Entry 9FG4 (electron microscopy, 3.40 A resolution); this record covers chains C and E of the 5 polymer chains in the assembly.

# Chain C (and E)
Name: Gamma-aminobutyric acid receptor subunit beta-3
Organism: Homo sapiens
Notes: chain E of this document is another copy of the same molecule, construct and numbering; everything in this record applies to it too
UniProt: P28472 (GBRB3_HUMAN), isoform P28472-2; the author numbering skips numbers that UniProt does not, so the offset changes along the chain: -24 to 309 = UniProt 1-334; 335-473 = UniProt 335-473
Chain sequence (473 residues; each row starts with the number of its first residue; note: 25 numbers in that range are skipped by the numbering (no residue carries them; nothing is unmodelled there); numbers below 1 keep their minus sign (Met-24 is residue -24)):
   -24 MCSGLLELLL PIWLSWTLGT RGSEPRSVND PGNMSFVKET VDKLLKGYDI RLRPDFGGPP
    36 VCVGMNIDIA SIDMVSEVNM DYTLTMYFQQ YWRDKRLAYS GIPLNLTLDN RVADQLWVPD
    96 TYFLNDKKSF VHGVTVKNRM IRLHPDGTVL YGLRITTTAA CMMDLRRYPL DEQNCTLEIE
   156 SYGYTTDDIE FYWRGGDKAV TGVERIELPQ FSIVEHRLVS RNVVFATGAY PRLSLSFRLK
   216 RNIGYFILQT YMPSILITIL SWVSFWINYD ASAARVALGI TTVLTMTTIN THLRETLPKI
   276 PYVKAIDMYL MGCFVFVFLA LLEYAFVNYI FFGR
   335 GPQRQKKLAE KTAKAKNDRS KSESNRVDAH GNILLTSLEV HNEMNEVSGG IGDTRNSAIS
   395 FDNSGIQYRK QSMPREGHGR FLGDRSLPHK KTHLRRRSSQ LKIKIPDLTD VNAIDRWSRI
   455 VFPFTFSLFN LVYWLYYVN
Not modelled in the structure: -24 to 8, 335-443, 473
UniProt features mapped onto this chain:
  - binding site (benzamidine): Asp95 to Tyr97, Glu155 to Tyr157, Phe200
  - binding site (4-aminobutanoate): Tyr97, Glu155, Tyr157, Thr202
  - binding site (histamine): Tyr97, Ser156, Tyr157, Thr202
  - glycosylation (N-linked (GlcNAc...) asparagine): Asn8, Asn80, Asn149
Disulfides: Cys136-Cys150
Covalent attachments: N-acetylglucosamine (NAG) linked to Asn80; glycan linked to Asn149

# How chain C and chain E interact
Pairs across the interface (100; chain C residue first):
  Met9(C) with Leu27(E); Arg28(E); Asp30(E); Phe31(E), hydrophobic; Arg71(E)
  Lys13(C) with Gly22(E); Asp24(E); Leu27(E)
  Val16(C) with Arg26(E)
  Asp17(C) with Arg26(E), salt bridge
  Leu20(C) with Arg26(E)
  Asp48(C) with Lys102(E)
  Tyr62(C) with Tyr97(E), hydrogen bond; Leu99(E); Tyr157(E)
  Leu81(C) with Phe31(E), hydrophobic
  Thr82(C) with Gly158(E); Tyr159(E)
  Asp84(C) with Ile25(E); Arg26(E); Tyr159(E)
  Arg86(C) with Ile25(E); Asp89(E), hydrogen bond (side chain-backbone); Leu91(E)
  Gln90(C) with Arg26(E)
  Phe105(C) with Lys102(E)
  His107(C) with Asp101(E), salt bridge; Lys102(E)
  Val109(C) with Thr96(E); Tyr97(E); Phe98(E), hydrophobic; Ser104(E); Phe105(E), hydrophobic; Ile130(E), hydrophobic
  Thr110(C) with Pro94(E); Thr96(E), hydrogen bond (side chain-backbone)
  Val111(C) with Asp95(E); Thr96(E)
  Asn113(C) with Tyr97(E); Tyr157(E)
  Arg114(C) with Tyr157(E)
  Met115(C) with Tyr157(E), hydrophobic; Gly158(E)
  Arg117(C) with Gly158(E), hydrogen bond (side chain-backbone); Thr202(E), hydrogen bond (side chain-backbone); Tyr205(E), hydrogen bond
  Leu128(C) with Tyr157(E)
  Arg129(C) with Tyr97(E); Phe98(E), hydrogen bond (side chain-backbone); Leu99(E), hydrogen bond (side chain-backbone); Asp101(E), salt bridge; Tyr157(E), hydrogen bond (backbone-side chain)
  Tyr143(C) with Lys274(E), hydrogen bond
  Glu182(C) with Met137(E)
  Pro184(C) with Met55(E), hydrophobic; Ile275(E), hydrophobic; Pro276(E)
  Gln185(C) with Lys274(E); Pro276(E)
  Asn217(C) with Pro276(E)
  Tyr220(C) with Arg269(E); Ile275(E); Pro276(E), hydrophobic
  Phe221(C) with Lys274(E)
  Leu223(C) with Asp282(E); Met286(E)
  Gln224(C) with Asn265(E), hydrogen bond; Arg269(E)
  Leu231(C) with Phe289(E), hydrophobic; Phe293(E)
  Ile232(C) with Val258(E), hydrophobic
  Leu235(C) with Val258(E), hydrophobic; Phe293(E), hydrophobic; Leu296(E), hydrophobic
  Val238(C) with Ala300(E), hydrophobic
  Trp241(C) with Asn303(E); Tyr304(E), hydrophobic
  Ile242(C) with Asn303(E)
  Asn243(C) with Asn303(E); Phe307(E)
  Ala248(C) with Ala248(E), hydrophobic
  Ala249(C) with Ser247(E); Ala248(E); Val251(E)
  Leu253(C) with Val251(E), hydrophobic
  Thr256(C) with Ile255(E); Leu259(E)
  Thr257(C) with Ile255(E)
  Leu259(C) with Leu259(E), hydrophobic
  Thr260(C) with Leu259(E); Thr262(E)
  His267(C) with Thr266(E); His267(E)
  Leu268(C) with Arg269(E)
  Glu270(C) with Glu270(E)
  Thr271(C) with Arg269(E); Glu270(E)
  Leu272(C) with Lys274(E)
  Pro273(C) with Lys274(E)
  Arg453(C) with Tyr304(E)
Interface residues without a listed pair, chain C (68 interface residues in all): Val12, Glu52, Gln64, Leu83, Val87, Leu125, Gly127, Thr131, Arg216, Pro228, Ile234, Ala246, Ala252, Thr263, Ile264
Interface residues without a listed pair, chain E (63 interface residues in all): Pro29, Phe63, Val93, Asn100, Lys103, Val106, Thr160, Asp163, Lys279, Leu297

# In short
Chain C and chain E form an interface of 68 and 63 residues respectively, with 11 hydrogen bonds and 3 salt
bridges. Among the polar pairs are Asp17(C)-Arg26(E), His107(C)-Asp101(E) and Arg129(C)-Asp101(E). Covalently
linked N-acetylglucosamine: at Asn80(C).
Chain C and chain E are both Gamma-aminobutyric acid receptor subunit beta-3 (Homo sapiens); the structure,
Cryo-EM structure of the full-length alpha1beta3 GABA(A) receptor in the long-lived symmetric resting state,
was determined by electron microscopy.
